PDB entry 7DBA | X-ray diffraction, 2.46 A resolution | chains A and F of the 6 polymer chains in the assembly

Chain A:
Molecule: Tubulin alpha-1B chain
Source organism: Sus scrofa
Reference sequence: Q2XVP4 (TBA1B_PIG); residues 1-451 here = UniProt positions 1-451
Chain sequence (451 residues; numbered 1 to 451; the number before each row is that of its first residue):
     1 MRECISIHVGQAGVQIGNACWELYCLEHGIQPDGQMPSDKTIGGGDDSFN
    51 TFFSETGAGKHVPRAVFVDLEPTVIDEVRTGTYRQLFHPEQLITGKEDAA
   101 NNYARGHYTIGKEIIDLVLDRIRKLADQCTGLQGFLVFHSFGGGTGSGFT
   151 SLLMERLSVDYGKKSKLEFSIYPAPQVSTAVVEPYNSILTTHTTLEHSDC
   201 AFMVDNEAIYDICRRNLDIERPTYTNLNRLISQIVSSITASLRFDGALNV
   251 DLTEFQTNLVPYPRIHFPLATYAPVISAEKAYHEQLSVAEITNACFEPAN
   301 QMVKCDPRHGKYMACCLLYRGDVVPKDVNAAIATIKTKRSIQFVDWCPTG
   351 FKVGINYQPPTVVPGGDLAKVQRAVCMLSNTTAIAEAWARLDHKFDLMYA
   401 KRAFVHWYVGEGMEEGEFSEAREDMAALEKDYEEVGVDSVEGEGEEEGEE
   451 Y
Not modelled in the structure: 438-451
Bound ions: Ca2+: Asp39, Thr41, Gly44, Glu55
Ligand contacts:
  - GTP (guanosine-5'-triphosphate): Gly10, Gln11, Ala12, Gln15, Ile16, Asp69, Asp98, Ala99, Ala100, Asn101, Ser140, Gly142, Gly143, Gly144, Thr145, Gly146, Ile171, Pro173, Val177, Ser178, Thr179, Glu183, Asn206, Tyr224, Leu227, Asn228, Ile231
  - H1O (2-(1-methylindol-4-yl)-7-(3,4,5-trimethoxyphenyl)-1H-benzimidazole): Asn101, Thr179, Ala180, Val181
UniProt features mapped onto this chain:
  - motif: Met1 to Cys4 (MREC motif)
  - active site: Glu254
  - binding site (GTP): Gly10, Gln11, Ala12, Gln15, Glu71, Ala99, Ser140, Gly143, Gly144, Thr145, Gly146, Thr179, Glu183, Asn206, Tyr224, Asn228, Leu252
  - binding site (Mg(2+)): Glu71
  - site: Tyr451 (Involved in polymerization)
  - modified residue: Lys40 (N6,N6,N6-trimethyllysine), Ser48 (Phosphoserine), Ser232 (Phosphoserine), Tyr282 (3'-nitrotyrosine), Arg339 (Omega-N-methylarginine), Ser439 (Phosphoserine), Glu443 (5-glutamyl polyglutamate), Glu445 (5-glutamyl polyglutamate), Tyr451 (3'-nitrotyrosine)
  - cross-link (Glycyl lysine isopeptide (Lys-Gly)): Lys326 (interchain with G-Cter in ubiquitin), Lys370 (interchain with G-Cter in ubiquitin)

Chain F:
Molecule: Tubulin tyrosine ligase
Source organism: Gallus gallus
Reference sequence: E1BQ43 (E1BQ43_CHICK); numbering as in UniProt (aligned over 1-378)
Chain sequence (384 residues; each row starts with the number of its first residue):
     1 MYTFVVRDENSSVYAEVSRLLLATGQWKRLRKDNPRFNLMLGERNRLPFG
    51 RLGHEPGLVQLVNYYRGADKLCRKASLVKLIKTSPELSESCTWFPESYVI
   101 YPTNLKTPVAPAQNGIRHLINNTRTDEREVFLAAYNRRREGREGNVWIAK
   151 SSAGAKGEGILISSEASELLDFIDEQGQVHVIQKYLEKPLLLEPGHRKFD
   201 IRSWVLVDHLYNIYLYREGVLRTSSEPYNSANFQDKTCHLTNHCIQKEYS
   251 KNYGRYEEGNEMFFEEFNQYLMDALNTTLENSILLQIKHIIRSCLMCIEP
   301 AISTKHLHYQSFQLFGFDFMVDEELKVWLIEVNGAPACAQKLYAELCQGI
   351 VDVAISSVFPLADTGQKTSQPTSIFIKLHHHHHH
Not modelled in the structure: 107-124, 153-157, 363-371
Sequence notes: expression tag (379-384)

How chain A and chain F interact:
Pairs across the interface (22):
  Gln176(A) with Pro56(F)
  Glu207(A) with His54(F), salt bridge
  Pro298(A) with Leu307(F), hydrophobic
  Lys304(A) with His54(F)
  Asp306(A) with Arg66(F); Leu307(F)
  Arg308(A) with Pro300(F), hydrogen bond (side chain-backbone); Ala301(F); Ile302(F); Ser303(F), hydrogen bond (side chain-backbone); Leu307(F)
  His309(A) with Arg66(F), hydrogen bond (side chain-backbone); Gly67(F); Ala301(F), hydrogen bond (side chain-backbone)
  Lys338(A) with Pro300(F)
  Ser340(A) with Ala301(F)
  Glu386(A) with Gly50(F); Arg66(F), salt bridge
  Arg390(A) with Gly50(F); His54(F), hydrogen bond
  His393(A) with Arg51(F)
  Glu433(A) with Arg46(F), salt bridge
Interface residues without a listed pair, chain A (16 interface residues in all): Glu297, Cys305, Ala389
Interface residues without a listed pair, chain F (15 interface residues in all): Gly53, His306, His308

In short:
Chain A and chain F form an interface of 16 and 15 residues respectively, with 5 hydrogen bonds and 3 salt
bridges. Polar contacts include Glu207(A)-His54(F), Glu386(A)-Arg66(F) and Glu433(A)-Arg46(F). Ligands of
chain A: GTP and compound H1O.
Chain A is Tubulin alpha-1B chain (Sus scrofa) and chain F is Tubulin tyrosine ligase (Gallus gallus); the
structure, RYX in complex with tubulin, was determined by X-ray diffraction.
